Entry 4M5Y (X-ray diffraction, 1.55 A resolution); this record covers chains H and L.

Chain H:
Name: Fab 5J8 heavy chain
From: Homo sapiens
Notes: antibody fragment or engineered binder
Amino-acid sequence (233 residues; row label = number of the first residue in the row; a row labelled like 82A-82C holds insertion residues (82A, then the next letters in order)):
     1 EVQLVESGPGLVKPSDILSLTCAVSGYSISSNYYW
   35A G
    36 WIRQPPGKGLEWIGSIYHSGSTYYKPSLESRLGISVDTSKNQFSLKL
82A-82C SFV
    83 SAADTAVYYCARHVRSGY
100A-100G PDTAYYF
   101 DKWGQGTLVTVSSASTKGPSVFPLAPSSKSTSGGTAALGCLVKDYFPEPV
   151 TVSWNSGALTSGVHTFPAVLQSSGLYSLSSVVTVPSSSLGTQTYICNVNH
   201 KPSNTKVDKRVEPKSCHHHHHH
Disordered / not traced: 128-134, 214-222
Disulfide bonds: Cys22-Cys92, Cys140-Cys196

Chain L:
Name: Fab 5J8 light chain
From: Homo sapiens
Notes: antibody fragment or engineered binder
Amino-acid sequence (214 residues; row label = number of the first residue in the row; note: 1 number in that range is skipped by the numbering (no residue carries it; nothing is unmodelled there); a row labelled like 95A-95B holds insertion residues (95A, then the next letters in order)):
     1 SYVLTQPPS
    11 VSVAPGETARISCGGNNIGTKVLHWYQQTPGQAPVLVVYDDSDRPSGIPE
    61 RFSGSNSGNTATLTISRVEVGDEADYYCQVWDIST
95A-95B DQ
    96 AVFGGGTKLTV
  106A L
   107 GQPKAAPSVTLFPPSSEELQANKATLVCLISDFYPGAVTVAWKADSSPVK
   157 AGVETTTPSKQSNNKYAASSYLSLTPEQWKSHRSYSCQVTHEGSTVEKTV
   207 APTECS
Disordered / not traced: 210-212
Disulfide bonds: Cys23-Cys88, Cys134-Cys193

How chain H and chain L interact:
Residue-residue contacts - 76 pairs, chain H then chain L:
  Gln39(H) with Gln38(L), hydrogen bond; Tyr87(L), hydrogen bond
  Lys43(H) with Tyr87(L)
  Gly44(H) with Tyr87(L)
  Leu45(H) with Pro44(L), hydrophobic; Tyr87(L), hydrophobic; Phe98(L)
  Trp47(H) with Trp91(L), hydrophobic; Gln95B(L); Ala96(L); Phe98(L)
  Tyr58(H) with Trp91(L), hydrophobic; Asp95A(L)
  Lys60(H) with Gln95B(L)
  Pro61(H) with Thr95(L); Gln95B(L)
  Tyr91(H) with Gln38(L), hydrogen bond; Gln42(L); Ala43(L), hydrophobic
  Ser98(H) with Asp50(L), hydrogen bond
  Tyr100(H) with Val32(L), hydrophobic; Asp50(L)
  Asp100B(H) with Ile93(L)
  Thr100C(H) with Trp91(L); Ile93(L)
  Ala100D(H) with Val32(L), hydrophobic; Trp91(L), hydrophobic
  Tyr100E(H) with His34(L); Gln89(L), hydrogen bond (backbone-side chain); Trp91(L), hydrophobic
  Tyr100F(H) with His34(L); Tyr36(L); Leu46(L), hydrophobic; Tyr49(L); Gln89(L)
  Phe100G(H) with Tyr36(L), hydrogen bond (backbone-side chain); Leu46(L); Gln89(L); Ala96(L), hydrophobic; Phe98(L), hydrophobic
  Asp101(H) with Leu46(L)
  Trp103(H) with Tyr36(L), hydrophobic; Pro44(L)
  Gly104(H) with Ala43(L)
  Phe122(H) with Ser121(L); Glu123(L); Glu124(L)
  Pro123(H) with Ser121(L); Glu123(L)
  Leu124(H) with Phe118(L), hydrophobic
  Ala125(H) with Phe118(L)
  Ala137(H) with Phe118(L)
  Leu141(H) with Tyr177(L), hydrophobic
  Lys143(H) with Glu124(L), salt bridge; Lys129(L); Thr131(L)
  His164(H) with Ser137(L); Gln167(L), hydrogen bond; Ala173(L)
  Phe166(H) with Leu135(L), hydrophobic; Ile136(L); Ala173(L), hydrophobic; Ala174(L)
  Pro167(H) with Thr162(L); Ser165(L); Ser175(L)
  Ala168(H) with Thr162(L)
  Val169(H) with Glu160(L); Thr162(L); Tyr177(L), hydrophobic
  Gln171(H) with Glu160(L)
  Ser172(H) with Glu160(L), hydrogen bond (backbone-side chain)
  Leu178(H) with Tyr177(L)
  Ser179(H) with Val133(L); Tyr177(L), hydrogen bond
  Val181(H) with Leu135(L), hydrophobic
Other interface residues (no listed pair), chain H (46 interface residues in all): Ile37, Glu46, Tyr59, Gly99, Gln105, Leu138, Gly139, Leu170, Ser177
Other interface residues (no listed pair), chain L (40 interface residues in all): Thr30, Thr116, Thr161

Summary:
Chain H and chain L form an interface of 46 and 40 residues respectively, with 9 hydrogen bonds and 1 salt
bridge. Polar contacts include Lys143(H)-Glu124(L), Gln39(H)-Gln38(L) and Gln39(H)-Tyr87(L).
Chain H is Fab 5J8 heavy chain and chain L is Fab 5J8 light chain, both from Homo sapiens; the structure,
Crystal structure of broadly neutralizing Fab 5J8, was determined by X-ray diffraction (same publication as
4M4Y and 4M5Z).
